1NK8 - chains C and A of the 3 polymer chains in the assembly; structure by X-ray diffraction, 1.90 A resolution.

Chain C:
Molecule: DNA template strand
Sequence (15 nucleotides; each row starts with the number of its first residue; numbering starts at 0):
     0 GTACGTGCTG ATCGC
Unresolved in the structure: 0-2

Chain A:
Protein: DNA polymerase I
Organism: Geobacillus stearothermophilus
Notes: EC 2.7.7.7; fragment: bacillus fragment (analogous to the e. coli klenow fragment)
UniProtKB: P52026 (DPO1_BACST); numbering as in UniProt (aligned over 304-876)
Sequence (580 residues; numbered 297 to 876; the number before each row is that of its first residue):
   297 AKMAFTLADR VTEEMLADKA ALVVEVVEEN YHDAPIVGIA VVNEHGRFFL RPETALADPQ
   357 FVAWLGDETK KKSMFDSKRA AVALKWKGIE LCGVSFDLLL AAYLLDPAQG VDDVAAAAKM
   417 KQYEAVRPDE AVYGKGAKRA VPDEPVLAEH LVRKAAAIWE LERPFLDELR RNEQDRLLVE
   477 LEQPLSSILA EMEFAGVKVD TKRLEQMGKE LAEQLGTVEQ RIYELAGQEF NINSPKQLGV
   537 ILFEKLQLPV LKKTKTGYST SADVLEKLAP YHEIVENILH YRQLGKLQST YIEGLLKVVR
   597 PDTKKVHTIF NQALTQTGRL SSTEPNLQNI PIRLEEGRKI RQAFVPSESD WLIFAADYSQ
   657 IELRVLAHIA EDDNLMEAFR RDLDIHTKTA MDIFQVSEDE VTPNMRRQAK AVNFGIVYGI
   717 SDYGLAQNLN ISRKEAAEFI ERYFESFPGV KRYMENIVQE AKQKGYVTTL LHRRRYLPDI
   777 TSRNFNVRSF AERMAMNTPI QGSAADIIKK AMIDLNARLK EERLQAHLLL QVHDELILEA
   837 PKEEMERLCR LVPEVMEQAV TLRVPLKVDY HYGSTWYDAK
Metal / ion sites: Mg2+: Asp-653, Tyr-654, Asp-830
Swiss-Prot annotation at these positions:
  - natural variant: Arg-306 (S306R: In strain: X; this construct carries the variant), Glu-309 (D309E: In strain: X; this construct carries the variant), Val-320 (V320L: In strain: X), Asp-329 (H329D: In strain: X; this construct carries the variant), His-341 (R341H: In strain: X; this construct carries the variant), Gln-356 (K356Q: In strain: X; this construct carries the variant), Val-358 (L358V: In strain: X; this construct carries the variant), Ser-369 (T369S: In strain: X; this construct carries the variant), Cys-388 (R388C: In strain: X; this construct carries the variant), Ser-391 (V391S: In strain: X; this construct carries the variant), Ala-411 (A411R: In strain: X), Ala-413 (V413A: In strain: X; this construct carries the variant), 33 further natural variant entries in UniProt

Chain C / chain A interface:
Contacting residue pairs - 34 pairs, chain C then chain A:
  DC3(C) / Ser-717(A)  sugar contact
  DC3(C) / Tyr-719(A)  stacking on the base
  DC3(C) / Asn-782(A)  base contact
  DG4(C) / Arg-615(A)  base contact
  DG4(C) / Phe-710(A)  base contact
  DG4(C) / Tyr-714(A)  sugar contact
  DG4(C) / Gly-715(A)  sugar contact
  DG4(C) / Ile-716(A)  base contact
  DG4(C) / Ser-717(A)  hydrogen bond to the phosphate
  DG4(C) / Phe-786(A)  phosphate contact
  DG4(C) / Arg-789(A)  salt bridge to the phosphate
  DT5(C) / Phe-786(A)  phosphate contact
  DG6(C) / Leu-610(A)  sugar contact
  DG6(C) / Thr-611(A)  sugar contact
  DG6(C) / Ser-617(A)  phosphate contact
  DG6(C) / Asn-625(A)  base contact
  DC7(C) / Leu-610(A)  phosphate contact
  DC7(C) / Ser-617(A)  hydrogen bond to the phosphate
  DC7(C) / Ser-618(A)  sugar contact
  DC7(C) / Thr-619(A)  phosphate contact
  DC7(C) / Asn-622(A)  hydrogen bond to the sugar
  DT8(C) / Thr-619(A)  phosphate contact
  DT8(C) / Glu-620(A)  hydrogen bond to the phosphate
  DT8(C) / Asn-622(A)  sugar contact
  DG9(C) / Ser-585(A)  phosphate contact
  DG9(C) / Thr-586(A)  sugar contact
  DG9(C) / Gly-590(A)  phosphate contact
  DA10(C) / Asn-529(A)  phosphate contact
  DA10(C) / Ser-585(A)  hydrogen bond to the phosphate
  DT11(C) / Asn-527(A)  hydrogen bond to the phosphate
  DT11(C) / Asn-529(A)  sugar contact
  DT11(C) / Ser-530(A)  hydrogen bond to the phosphate
  DC12(C) / Ser-530(A)  hydrogen bond to the phosphate
  DC12(C) / Gln-533(A)  hydrogen bond to the phosphate
Other interface residues (no listed pair), chain C (11 interface residues in all): DG13
Other interface residues (no listed pair), chain A (30 interface residues in all): Lys-532, Lys-582, Glu-589, Asn-607, Gly-720

Overview:
11 residues of chain C face 30 of chain A across their interface; the contacts include 9 hydrogen bonds, 1
salt bridge and 1 aromatic stacking contact. Polar contacts include DC7(C)/Asn-622(A), DG4(C)/Ser-717(A) and
DC7(C)/Ser-617(A). Asp-653(A), Tyr-654(A) and Asp-830(A) form the Mg2+ site.
Chain C is DNA template strand and chain A is DNA polymerase I (Geobacillus stearothermophilus); the
structure, A bacillus DNA polymerase I product complex bound to a guanine-thymine mismatch after A single
round ..., was determined by X-ray diffraction, deposited together with 1NJW, 1NJX, 1NJY, 1NJZ, 1NK0, 1NK4 and
7 further entries.
